PDB entry 6S9E | X-ray diffraction, 2.25 A resolution | chains D and E of the 6 polymer chains in the assembly

Chain D:
Name: Tubulin beta-2B chain
Source organism: Bos taurus
UniProt: Q6B856 (TBB2B_BOVIN); the author numbering skips numbers that UniProt does not, so the offset changes along the chain: 1-42 = UniProt 1-42; 45-360 = UniProt 43-358; 369-455 = UniProt 359-445
Amino-acid sequence (445 residues; row label = number of the first residue in the row; note: 10 numbers in that range are skipped by the numbering (no residue carries them; nothing is unmodelled there)):
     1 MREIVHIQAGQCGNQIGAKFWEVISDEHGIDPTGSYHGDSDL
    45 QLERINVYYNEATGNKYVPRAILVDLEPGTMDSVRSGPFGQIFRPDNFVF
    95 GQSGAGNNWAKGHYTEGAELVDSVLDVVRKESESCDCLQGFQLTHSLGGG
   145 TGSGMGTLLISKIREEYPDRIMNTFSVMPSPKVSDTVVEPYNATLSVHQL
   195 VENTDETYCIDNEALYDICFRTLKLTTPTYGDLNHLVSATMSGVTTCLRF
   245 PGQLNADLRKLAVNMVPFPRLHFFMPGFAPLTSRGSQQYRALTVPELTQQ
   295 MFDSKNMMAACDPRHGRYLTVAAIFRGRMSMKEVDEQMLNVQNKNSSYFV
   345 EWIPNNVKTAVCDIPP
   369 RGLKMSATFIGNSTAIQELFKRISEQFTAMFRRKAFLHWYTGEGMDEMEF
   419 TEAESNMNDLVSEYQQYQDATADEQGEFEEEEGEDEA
Not modelled in the structure: 278-285, 442-455
Ion coordination: Mg2+: Gln11, Asp179 (together with GDP)
Small-molecule neighbours: GDP (guanosine-5'-diphosphate): Gly10, Gln11, Cys12, Gln15, Ile16, Asp69, Ala99, Asn101, Ser140, Gly142, Gly143, Gly144, Thr145, Gly146, Val171, Pro173, Val177, Ser178, Asp179, Glu183, Asn206, Leu209, Tyr224, Leu227, Asn228
Swiss-Prot annotation at these positions:
  - motif: Met1 to Ile4 (MREI motif)
  - binding site (GTP): Gln11, Glu71, Ser140, Gly144, Thr145, Gly146, Asn206, Asn228
  - binding site (Mg(2+)): Glu71
  - modified residue: Ser40 (Phosphoserine), Thr57 (Phosphothreonine), Lys60 (N6-acetyllysine), Ser174 (Phosphoserine), Thr287 (Phosphothreonine), Thr292 (Phosphothreonine), Arg320 (Omega-N-methylarginine), Glu448 (5-glutamyl polyglutamate)
  - cross-link (Glycyl lysine isopeptide (Lys-Gly)): Lys60 (interchain with G-Cter in ubiquitin), Lys326 (interchain with G-Cter in ubiquitin)
From the paper describing this entry:
  - binding site for aluminium fluoride: Glu71, Asn101
  - binding site for GDP: Gln11, Gly144, Thr145, Gly146, Asn206, Asn228

Chain E:
Name: Stathmin-4
Source organism: Rattus norvegicus
UniProt: P63043 (STMN4_RAT); residues -43 to 145 here correspond to UniProt positions 1-189 (UniProt number = residue number + 44)
Amino-acid sequence (189 residues; each row starts with the number of its first residue; numbers below 1 keep their minus sign (Met-43 is residue -43)):
   -43 MTLAAYKEKMKELPLVSLFCSCFLSDPLNKSSYKYEADTVDLNWCVISDM
     7 EVIELNKCTSGQSFEVILKPPSFDGVPEFNASLPRRRDPSLEEIQKKLEA
    57 AEERRKYQEAELLKHLAEKREHEREVIQKAIEENNNFIKMAKEKLAQKME
   107 SNKENREAHLAAMLERLQEKDKHAEEVRKNKELKEEASR
Not modelled in the structure: -43 to 5, 28-43, 142-145
Swiss-Prot annotation at these positions:
  - modified residue: Ser46 (Phosphoserine)
  - lipidation (S-palmitoyl cysteine): Cys-24, Cys-22

Interface between chain D and chain E:
Residue-residue contacts - 26 pairs, chain D then chain E:
  Tyr108(D) with His129(E), hydrogen bond; Ala130(E), hydrophobic; Val133(E), hydrophobic; Arg134(E), hydrogen bond (backbone-side chain)
  Ala112(D) with Arg134(E)
  Ser155(D) with Leu123(E); Lys126(E)
  Lys156(D) with Asp127(E), salt bridge
  Arg158(D) with Leu123(E)
  Glu159(D) with Leu120(E); Leu123(E); Gln124(E); Asp127(E)
  Pro162(D) with Met119(E), hydrophobic
  Gln193(D) with Lys126(E), hydrogen bond
  Asn197(D) with Leu123(E); Lys126(E)
  Thr409(D) with Lys140(E)
  Gly410(D) with Lys137(E)
  Glu411(D) with Val133(E); Lys137(E), salt bridge
  Gly412(D) with Val133(E); Asn136(E); Lys137(E)
  Met413(D) with Val133(E)
  Glu417(D) with His129(E), salt bridge
Interface residues without a listed pair, chain D (17 interface residues in all): Thr109, Asp163
Interface residues without a listed pair, chain E (15 interface residues in all): Arg112, Leu116

In short:
17 residues of chain D and 15 residues of chain E are in contact, with 3 hydrogen bonds and 3 salt bridges.
Polar contacts include Lys156(D)-Asp127(E), Glu411(D)-Lys137(E) and Glu417(D)-His129(E). The paper reports a
binding site for GDP at Gln11(D), Gly144(D) and Thr145(D) among others; a binding site for aluminium fluoride
at Glu71(D) and Asn101(D).
Here chain D is Tubulin beta-2B chain (Bos taurus) and chain E is Stathmin-4 (Rattus norvegicus). Entry 6S9E
(Tubulin-GDP.AlF complex) was determined by X-ray diffraction (same publication as 6GZE).
